PDB entry 5E00 | X-ray diffraction, 1.70 A resolution | chains A and B of the 3 polymer chains in the assembly

# Chain A
Protein: HLA class I histocompatibility antigen, A-2 alpha chain
Source organism: Homo sapiens
UniProtKB: P01892 (1A02_HUMAN); residues 1-275 here correspond to UniProt positions 25-299 (UniProt number = residue number + 24)
Amino-acid sequence (275 residues; each row starts with the number of its first residue):
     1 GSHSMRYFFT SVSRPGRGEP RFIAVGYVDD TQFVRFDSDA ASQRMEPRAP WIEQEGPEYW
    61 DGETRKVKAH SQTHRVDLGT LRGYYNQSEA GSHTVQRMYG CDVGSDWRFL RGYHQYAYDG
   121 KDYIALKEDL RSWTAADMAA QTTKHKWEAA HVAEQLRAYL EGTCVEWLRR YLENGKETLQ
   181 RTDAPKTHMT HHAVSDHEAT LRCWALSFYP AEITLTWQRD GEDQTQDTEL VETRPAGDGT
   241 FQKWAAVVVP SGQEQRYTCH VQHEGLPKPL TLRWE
Cystine bridges: Cys101-Cys164, Cys203-Cys259

# Chain B
Protein: Beta-2-microglobulin
Source organism: Homo sapiens
UniProtKB: P61769 (B2MG_HUMAN); residues 1-99 here correspond to UniProt positions 21-119 (UniProt number = residue number + 20)
Amino-acid sequence (100 residues; row label = number of the first residue in the row; numbering starts at 0):
     0 MIQRTPKIQV YSRHPAENGK SNFLNCYVSG FHPSDIEVDL LKNGERIEKV EHSDLSFSKD
    60 WSFYLLYYTE FTPTEKDEYA CRVNHVTLSQ PKIVKWDRDM
Sequence notes: initiating methionine (0)
Cystine bridges: Cys25-Cys80
Curated features (UniProtKB/Swiss-Prot):
  - modified residue: Gln2 (Pyrrolidone carboxylic acid)
  - glycosylation: Ile1 (N-linked (Glc) (glycation) isoleucine), Lys19 (N-linked (Glc) (glycation) lysine), Lys41 (N-linked (Glc) (glycation) lysine), Lys48 (N-linked (Glc) (glycation) lysine), Lys58 (N-linked (Glc) (glycation) lysine), Lys91 (N-linked (Glc) (glycation) lysine), Lys94 (N-linked (Glc) (glycation) lysine)

# Chain A / chain B interface
Pairs across the interface (60; chain A residue first):
  Phe8(A) with Ser55(B); Phe56(B)
  Phe9(A) with Phe56(B)
  Thr10(A) with Phe56(B); Phe62(B)
  Val12(A) with Ser33(B)
  Ile23(A) with Leu54(B), hydrophobic
  Val25(A) with Asp53(B); Leu54(B); Ser55(B)
  Tyr27(A) with Ser55(B); Tyr63(B), hydrogen bond
  Gln32(A) with Asp53(B), hydrogen bond
  Arg35(A) with Asp53(B), salt bridge
  Ser92(A) with Met0(B)
  His93(A) with Met0(B)
  Gln96(A) with His31(B), hydrogen bond; Phe56(B); Trp60(B), hydrogen bond (side chain-backbone); Phe62(B)
  Arg97(A) with Phe56(B)
  Met98(A) with Phe56(B), hydrophobic
  Gln115(A) with Trp60(B)
  Tyr116(A) with Trp60(B)
  Ala117(A) with Trp60(B)
  Asp119(A) with Met0(B); Ile1(B), hydrogen bond (backbone-backbone); His31(B)
  Gly120(A) with Ile1(B); His31(B); Trp60(B)
  Lys121(A) with Ile1(B)
  Asp122(A) with Trp60(B), hydrogen bond
  Thr190(A) with Asp98(B), hydrogen bond
  His192(A) with Asp98(B), salt bridge
  Arg202(A) with Asp98(B), salt bridge
  Trp204(A) with Asp98(B), hydrogen bond; Met99(B)
  Val231(A) with Gln8(B)
  Glu232(A) with Lys6(B); Gln8(B), hydrogen bond (backbone-side chain); Ser28(B)
  Thr233(A) with Tyr26(B)
  Arg234(A) with Gln8(B), hydrogen bond; Tyr10(B); Tyr26(B); Met99(B), hydrogen bond (side chain-backbone)
  Pro235(A) with Tyr10(B), hydrogen bond (backbone-side chain); Asn24(B); Tyr26(B); Leu65(B), hydrophobic
  Ala236(A) with Arg12(B), hydrogen bond (backbone-side chain); Asn24(B), hydrogen bond (backbone-side chain)
  Gly237(A) with Arg12(B), hydrogen bond (backbone-side chain)
  Asp238(A) with Arg12(B); His13(B)
  Gln242(A) with Tyr10(B); Ser11(B), hydrogen bond (side chain-backbone); Arg12(B), hydrogen bond (side chain-backbone)
  Trp244(A) with Met99(B), hydrogen bond (side chain-backbone)
Also at the interface, not in a pair above, chain A (37 interface residues in all): Arg48, Thr94
Also at the interface, not in a pair above, chain B (24 interface residues in all): Asp59

# In short
37 residues of chain A face 24 of chain B across their interface, with 18 hydrogen bonds and 3 salt bridges.
Polar pairs include Arg35(A)-Asp53(B), His192(A)-Asp98(B) and Arg202(A)-Asp98(B).
Here chain A is HLA class I histocompatibility antigen, A-2 alpha chain and chain B is Beta-2-microglobulin,
both from Homo sapiens. Entry 5E00 (Structure of HLA-A2 P130) was determined by X-ray diffraction together
with 5WSH from the same study.
